Entry 7NE6 (X-ray diffraction, 2.30 A resolution); this record covers chains A and B of the 3 polymer chains in the assembly.

[Chain A]
Protein: Methylcytosine dioxygenase TET2
Source organism: Homo sapiens
Notes: EC 1.14.11.-
UniProt: Q6N021 (TET2_HUMAN); the construct has insertions or renumbered stretches relative to UniProt, so the offset changes along the chain: 1129-1465 = UniProt 1129-1465; 1814-1828 = UniProt 1466-1480; 1844-1936 = UniProt 1844-1936
Amino-acid sequence (463 residues; each row starts with the number of its first residue; note: 348 numbers in that range are skipped by the numbering (no residue carries them; nothing is unmodelled there)):
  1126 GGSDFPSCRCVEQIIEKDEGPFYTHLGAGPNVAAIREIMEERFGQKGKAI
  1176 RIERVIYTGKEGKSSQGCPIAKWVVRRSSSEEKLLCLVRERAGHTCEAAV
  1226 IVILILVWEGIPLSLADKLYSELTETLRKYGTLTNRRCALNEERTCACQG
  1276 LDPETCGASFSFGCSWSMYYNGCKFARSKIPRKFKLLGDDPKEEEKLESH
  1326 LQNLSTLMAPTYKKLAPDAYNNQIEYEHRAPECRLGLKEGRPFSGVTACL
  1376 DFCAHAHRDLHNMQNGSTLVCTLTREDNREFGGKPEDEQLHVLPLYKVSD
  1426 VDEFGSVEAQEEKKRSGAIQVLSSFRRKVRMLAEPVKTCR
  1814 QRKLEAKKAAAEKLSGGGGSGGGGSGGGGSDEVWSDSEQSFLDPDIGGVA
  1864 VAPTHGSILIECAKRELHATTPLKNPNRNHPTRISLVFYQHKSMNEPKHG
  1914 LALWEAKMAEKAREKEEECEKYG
Unresolved in the structure: 1126-1131, 1136-1140, 1814-1841, 1931-1936
Sequence notes: expression tag (1126-1128); linker (1829-1843)
Curated features (UniProtKB/Swiss-Prot):
  - region: Ser1290 to Ser1303 (Interaction with DNA)
  - binding site (Zn(2+)): Cys1133, Cys1135, Cys1193, His1219, Cys1221, Cys1271, Cys1273, Cys1289, Cys1298, Cys1358, His1380, His1912
  - binding site (2-oxoglutarate): Arg1261, Cys1374, His1416, Arg1896 to Ser1898
  - binding site (Fe cation): His1382, Asp1384, His1881
  - binding site (substrate): Asn1387, Tyr1902 to His1904
  - cross-link: Lys1299 (Glycyl lysine isopeptide (Lys-Gly) (interchain with G-Cter in ubiquitin))
Bound ions: Zn2+ site 1: Cys1133, Cys1135, His1219, Cys1221; Zn2+ site 2: Cys1193, Cys1271, Cys1273, His1380; Zn2+ site 3: Cys1289, Cys1298, Cys1358, His1912; Mn2+: His1382, Asp1384, His1881 (together with N-oxalylglycine)
Residues lining bound ligands: N-oxalylglycine (OGA): Arg1261, Cys1374, His1382, Asp1384, Val1395, His1416, His1881, Thr1883, Arg1896, Ser1898, Val1900
From the paper describing this entry:
  - specificity-determining residues: Arg1302
  - conformationally variable residues (side-chain flip): Arg1302

[Chain B]
Molecule: 12-nt DNA strand
Sequence (12 nucleotides; row label = number of the first residue in the row):
     1 ACAGGCGCCTGT
Unresolved in the structure: 12
Modified positions: 5CM (5-methyl-2'-deoxy-cytidine-5'-monophosphate) at position 6

[Interface between chain A and chain B]
Residue-residue contacts (26; chain A residue first):
  Arg1261(A) with 5CM_6(B), sugar contact
  Arg1262(A) with DG4(B), sugar contact; DG5(B), salt bridge to the phosphate; 5CM_6(B), hydrogen bond to the phosphate
  Arg1269(A) with DG4(B), salt bridge to the phosphate
  Ser1286(A) with 5CM_6(B), sugar contact
  Ser1290(A) with DG7(B), hydrogen bond to the phosphate
  Met1293(A) with DG5(B), hydrogen bond to the base
  Tyr1294(A) with DG7(B), base contact
  Tyr1295(A) with DG7(B), base contact
  Lys1299(A) with DG7(B), salt bridge to the phosphate; DC8(B), salt bridge to the phosphate
  Arg1302(A) with DC9(B), sugar contact; DT10(B), phosphate contact
  Ser1303(A) with DC8(B), hydrogen bond to the phosphate; DC9(B), hydrogen bond to the phosphate
  Thr1372(A) with 5CM_6(B), base contact
  Asp1384(A) with 5CM_6(B), hydrogen bond to the base
  His1386(A) with DG5(B), phosphate contact; 5CM_6(B), salt bridge to the phosphate
  Asn1387(A) with 5CM_6(B), hydrogen bond to the base
  Thr1463(A) with DG4(B), phosphate contact; DG5(B), phosphate contact
  Val1900(A) with 5CM_6(B), base contact
  Tyr1902(A) with 5CM_6(B), stacking on the base
  His1904(A) with 5CM_6(B), hydrogen bond to the base
Also at the interface, not in a pair above, chain A (24 interface residues in all): Asn1260, Cys1263, Trp1291, Phe1300, Lys1310

[Overview]
24 residues of chain A face 7 of chain B across their interface, with 8 hydrogen bonds, 5 salt bridges and 1
aromatic stacking contact. Polar pairs include Met1293(A)-DG5(B), Asp1384(A)-5CM_6(B) and Asn1387(A)-5CM_6(B).
Chain A binds N-oxalylglycine. The paper reports the specificity determinant Arg1302(A); conformational
variability at Arg1302(A).
Chain A is Methylcytosine dioxygenase TET2 (Homo sapiens) and chain B is a 12-nt DNA strand; the structure,
Human TET2 in complex with unfavourable DNA substrate, was determined by X-ray diffraction (same publication
as 7NE3).
